4XH3 - chain A; structure by X-ray diffraction, 2.10 A resolution.

== Chain A ==
Molecule: Actin-binding protein anillin
From: Homo sapiens
Reference sequence: Q9NQW6 (ANLN_HUMAN), isoform Q9NQW6-2; residues 1-413 here correspond to UniProt positions 675-1087 (UniProt number = residue number + 674)
Amino-acid sequence (416 residues; each row starts with the number of its first residue; numbers below 1 keep their minus sign (Gly-2 is residue -2)):
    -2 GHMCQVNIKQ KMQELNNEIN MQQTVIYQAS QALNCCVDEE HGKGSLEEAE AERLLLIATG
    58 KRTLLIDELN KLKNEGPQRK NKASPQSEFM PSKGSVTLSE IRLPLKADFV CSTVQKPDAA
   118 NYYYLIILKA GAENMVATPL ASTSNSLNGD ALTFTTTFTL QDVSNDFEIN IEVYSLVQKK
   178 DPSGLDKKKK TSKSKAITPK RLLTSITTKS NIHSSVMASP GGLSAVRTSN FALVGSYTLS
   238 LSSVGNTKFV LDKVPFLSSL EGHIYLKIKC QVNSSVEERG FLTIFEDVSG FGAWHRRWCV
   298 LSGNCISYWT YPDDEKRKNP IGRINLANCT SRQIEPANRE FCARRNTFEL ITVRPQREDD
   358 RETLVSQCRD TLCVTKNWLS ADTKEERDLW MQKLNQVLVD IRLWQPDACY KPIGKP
Not modelled in the structure: 76-89, 178-221, 270-413
Sequence notes: expression tag (-2 to 0)
From the paper describing this entry:
  - mutagenesis - A29D, E47K: decreased localization

== Summary ==
The paper reports that A29D and E47K reduce localization.
Chain A is Actin-binding protein anillin (Homo sapiens); the structure, Mechanistic insights into anchorage of
the contractile ring from yeast to humans, was determined by X-ray diffraction together with 4XOI from the
same study.
